Entry 7SGS (electron microscopy, 3.30 A resolution); this record covers chains D and A of the 4 polymer chains in the assembly.

[Chain D]
Molecule: Tubulin alpha-1B chain
From: Sus scrofa
Reference sequence: Q2XVP4 (TBA1B_PIG); residues 1-451 here = UniProt positions 1-451
Amino-acid sequence (451 residues; each row starts with the number of its first residue):
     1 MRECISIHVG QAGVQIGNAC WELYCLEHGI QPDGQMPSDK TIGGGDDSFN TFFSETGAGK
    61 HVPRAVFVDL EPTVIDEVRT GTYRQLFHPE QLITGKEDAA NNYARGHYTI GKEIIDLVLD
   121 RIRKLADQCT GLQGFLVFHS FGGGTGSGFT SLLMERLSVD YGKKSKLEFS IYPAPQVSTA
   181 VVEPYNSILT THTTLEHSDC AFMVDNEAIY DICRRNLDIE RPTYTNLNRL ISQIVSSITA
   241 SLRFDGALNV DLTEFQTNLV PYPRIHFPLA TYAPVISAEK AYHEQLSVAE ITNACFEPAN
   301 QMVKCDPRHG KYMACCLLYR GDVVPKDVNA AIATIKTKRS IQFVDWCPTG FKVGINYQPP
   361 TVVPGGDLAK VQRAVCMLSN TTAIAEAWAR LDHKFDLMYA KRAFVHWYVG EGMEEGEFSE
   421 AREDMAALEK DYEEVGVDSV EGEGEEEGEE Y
Disordered / not traced: 440-451
Ion coordination: Mg2+: Glu71, Asp98 (together with GTP)
Ligand contacts: GTP (guanosine-5'-triphosphate): Gly10, Gln11, Ala12, Gln15, Glu71, Asp98, Ala99, Ala100, Asn101, Ser140, Gly143, Gly144, Thr145, Gly146, Ile171, Thr179, Asn206, Tyr224, Leu227, Asn228, Ile231

[Chain A]
Molecule: Ensconsin
From: Homo sapiens
Reference sequence: Q14244 (MAP7_HUMAN); residue numbers follow UniProt; this construct covers 1-749
Amino-acid sequence (749 residues; each row starts with the number of its first residue):
     1 MAELGAGGDG HRGGDGAVRS ETAPDSYKVQ DKKNASSRPA SAISGQNNNH SGNKPDPPPV
    61 LRVDDRQRLA RERREEREKQ LAAREIVWLE REERARQHYE KHLEERKKRL EEQRQKEERR
   121 RAAVEEKRRQ RLEEDKERHE AVVRRTMERS QKPKQKHNRW SWGGSLHGSP SIHSADPDRR
   181 SVSTMNLSKY VDPVISKRLS SSSATLLNSP DRARRLQLSP WESSVVNRLL TPTHSFLARS
   241 KSTAALSGEA ASCSPIIMPY KAAHSRNSMD RPKLFVTPPE GSSRRRIIHG TASYKKERER
   301 ENVLFLTSGT RRAVSPSNPK ARQPARSRLW LPSKSLPHLP GTPRPTSSLP PGSVKAAPAQ
   361 VRPPSPGNIR PVKREVKVEP EKKDPEKEPQ KVANEPSLKG RAPLVKVEEA TVEERTPAEP
   421 EVGPAAPAMA PAPASAPAPA SAPAPAPVPT PAMVSAPSST VNASASVKTS AGTTDPEEAT
   481 RLLAEKRRLA REQREKEERE RREQEELERQ KREELAQRVA EERTTRREEE SRRLEAEQAR
   541 EKEEQLQRQA EERALREREE AERAQRQKEE EARVREEAER VRQEREKHFQ REEQERLERK
   601 KRLEEIMKRT RRTEATDKKT SDQRNGDIAK GALTGGTEVS ALPCTTNAPG NGKPVGSPHV
   661 VTSHQSKVTV ESTPDLEKQP NENGVSVQNE NFEEIINLPI GSKPSRLDVT NSESPEIPLN
   721 PILAFDDEGT LGPLPQVDGV QTQQTAEVI
Disordered / not traced: 1-86, 140-749

[Chain D / chain A interface]
Residue-residue contacts - 10 pairs, chain D then chain A:
  Tyr108(D) - Ala95(A)  hydrophobic
  Glu155(D) - Trp88(A)  hydrogen bond
  Glu155(D) - Arg91(A)  salt bridge
  Arg156(D) - Trp88(A)
  Gly410(D) - His102(A)
  Glu411(D) - Tyr99(A)
  Gly412(D) - Ala95(A)
  Gly412(D) - His98(A)
  Gly412(D) - Tyr99(A)
  Glu414(D) - His98(A)
Also at the interface, not in a pair above, chain D (9 interface residues in all): Thr109, Met413
From the paper, about this interface:
  - interface residues, chain A: Val87(A)

[Summary]
9 residues of chain D and 6 residues of chain A are in contact; the contacts include 1 hydrogen bond and 1
salt bridge. Polar pairs include Glu155(D)-Arg91(A) and Glu155(D)-Trp88(A). Bound to chain D: GTP. Glu71(D)
and Asp98(D) coordinate Mg2+. The paper reports the interface residue Val87(A).
Chain D is Tubulin alpha-1B chain (Sus scrofa) and chain A is Ensconsin (Homo sapiens); the structure, Cryo-EM
structure of full-length MAP7 bound to the microtubule, was determined by electron microscopy.
